Entry 1SJ1 (X-ray diffraction, 1.50 A resolution); this record covers chains A and B.

Chain A (and B):
Molecule: Ferredoxin
Organism: Pyrococcus furiosus
Notes: chain B of this document is another copy of the same molecule, construct and numbering; everything in this record applies to it too
UniProt: P29603 (FER_PYRFU); residues 1-66 here = UniProt positions 1-66
Sequence (66 residues; each row starts with the number of its first residue):
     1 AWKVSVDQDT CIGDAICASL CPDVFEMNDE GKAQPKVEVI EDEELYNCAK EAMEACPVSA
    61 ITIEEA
Disulfides: Cys-21/Cys-48
Bound ions: 3Fe-4S cluster Fe: Cys-11, Cys-17, Cys-56
Ligand contacts:
  - 3Fe-4S cluster (F3S): Val-6, Cys-11, Ile-12, Gly-13, Asp-14, Ala-15, Ile-16, Cys-17, Met-27, Ala-33, Cys-56, Pro-57, Val-58, Ala-60, Ile-61
  - cobalt hexammine(III) (NCO): Met-53, Glu-54, Ala-55, Cys-56, Pro-57, Val-58, Ser-59

Chain A / chain B interface:
Contacting residue pairs (20):
  Trp-2(A) with Glu-65(B)
  Tyr-46(A) with Glu-65(B), hydrogen bond
  Lys-50(A) with Glu-65(B)
  Met-53(A) with Glu-65(B); Ala-66(B), hydrophobic
  Thr-62(A) with Glu-65(B); Ala-66(B)
  Ile-63(A) with Ile-63(B); Glu-64(B); Glu-65(B), hydrogen bond (backbone-backbone)
  Glu-64(A) with Ile-63(B)
  Glu-65(A) with Trp-2(B); Tyr-46(B), hydrogen bond; Lys-50(B), salt bridge; Met-53(B); Thr-62(B); Ile-63(B), hydrogen bond (backbone-backbone); Glu-65(B)
  Ala-66(A) with Met-53(B), hydrophobic; Thr-62(B)
Interface residues without a listed pair, chain A (10 interface residues in all): Ile-61
Interface residues without a listed pair, chain B (10 interface residues in all): Ile-61

Summary:
The chain A/chain B interface involves 10 residues from each chain; the contacts include 4 hydrogen bonds and
1 salt bridge. Polar contacts include Glu-65(A)/Lys-50(B), Tyr-46(A)/Glu-65(B) and Ile-63(A)/Glu-65(B). Chain
A binds cobalt hexammine(III) and 3Fe-4S cluster.
Chain A and chain B are both Ferredoxin (Pyrococcus furiosus); the structure, The 1.5 A Resolution Crystal
Structure of [Fe3S4]-Ferredoxin from the hyperthermophilic Archaeon Pyrococcus furiosus, was determined by
X-ray diffraction together with 1SIZ from the same study.
